6WE8 - chain B; structure by X-ray diffraction, 1.18 A resolution.

[Chain B]
Protein: YTH domain-containing protein 1
From: Homo sapiens
UniProt: Q96MU7 (YTDC1_HUMAN); residues 345-509 here = UniProt positions 345-509
Amino-acid sequence (166 residues; each row starts with the number of its first residue):
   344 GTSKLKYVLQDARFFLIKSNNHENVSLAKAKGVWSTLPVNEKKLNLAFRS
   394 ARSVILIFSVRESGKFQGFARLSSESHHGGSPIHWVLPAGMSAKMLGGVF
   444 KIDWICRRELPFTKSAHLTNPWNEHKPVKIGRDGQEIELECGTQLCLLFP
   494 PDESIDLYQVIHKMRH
Unresolved in the structure: 508-509
Construct notes: expression tag (344)
UniProt features mapped onto this chain:
  - binding site (RNA): Lys-361 to Asn-363, Trp-377, Ser-378, Trp-428, Asp-476
  - modified residue (Phosphoserine): Ser-424, Ser-435
  - mutagenesis: Lys-361 (K361L: Does not affect ability to influence alternative splice site selection), Ser-362 (S362A: Does not affect ability to influence alternative splice site selection), Asn-367 (N367D: Abolished binding to N6-methyladenosine (m6A)-containing RNAs), Trp-377 (W377A: Abolishes binding to N6-methyladenosine (m6A)-containing RNAs. Abolishes binding to m6A-containing mRNAs; when associated with A-428 ...), Leu-380 (L380T: Reduced binding to N6-methyladenosine (m6A)-containing RNAs), Leu-387 (L387E: Does not affect ability to influence alternative splice site selection), Leu-399 (L399E: Does not affect ability to influence alternative splice site selection), Phe-401 (F401D: Does not affect ability to influence alternative splice site selection), Ser-402 (S402A: Does not affect ability to influence alternative splice site selection), Phe-409 (F409D: Abolishes RNA-binding and ability to influence alternative splice site selection), Gly-411 (G411I: Abolishes RNA-binding and ability to influence alternative splice site selection), Trp-428 (W428A: Abolishes binding to N6-methyladenosine (m6A)-containing RNAs. Abolishes binding to m6A-containing mRNAs; when associated with A-377 ...), 5 further mutagenesis entries in UniProt
What the authors report for this chain:
  - binding site for sulfate ion: Arg-404

[Summary]
Curated annotation (UniProt) lists 7 RNA-binding residues and 17 mutagenesis sites. From the paper: a binding
site for sulfate ion at Arg-404.
Chain B is YTH domain-containing protein 1 (Homo sapiens); the structure, YTH domain of human YTHDC1, was
determined by X-ray diffraction (same publication as 6WE9 and 6WEA).
